PDB entry 3ERD | X-ray diffraction, 2.03 A resolution | chains A and B of the 4 polymer chains in the assembly

[Chain A (and B)]
Protein: Estrogen receptor alpha
Organism: Homo sapiens
Notes: fragment: ligand-binding domain; chain B of this document is another copy of the same molecule, construct and numbering; everything in this record applies to it too
UniProt: P03372 (ESR1_HUMAN); numbering as in UniProt (aligned over 294-554)
Sequence (261 residues; row label = number of the first residue in the row):
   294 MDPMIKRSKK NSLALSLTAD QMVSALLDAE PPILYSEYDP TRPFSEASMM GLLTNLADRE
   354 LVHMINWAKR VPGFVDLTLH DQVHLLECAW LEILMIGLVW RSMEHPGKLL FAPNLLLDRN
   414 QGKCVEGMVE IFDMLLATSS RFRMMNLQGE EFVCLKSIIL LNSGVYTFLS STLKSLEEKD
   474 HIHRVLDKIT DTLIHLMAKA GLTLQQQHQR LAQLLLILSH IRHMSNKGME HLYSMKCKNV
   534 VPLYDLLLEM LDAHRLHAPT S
Unresolved in the structure: 294-304, 551-554 (chain B: 294-304, 462-469, 551-554)
Sequence notes: cloning artifact (294-296)
Ligand contacts: diethylstilbestrol (DES): M343, L346, T347, L349, A350, E353, W383, L384, L387, M388, L391, R394, F404, M421, L428, G521, H524, L525, M528, L540
What the authors report for this chain:
  - binding site for diethylstilbestrol: M343, L346, A350, E353, L384, L387, L391, R394, F404, M421, L428, G521, H524, L525, M528

[Interface between chain A and chain B]
Residue-residue contacts (50):
  R434(A) - Y459(B)  hydrogen bond
  R434(A) - H476(B)  hydrogen bond
  I451(A) - L509(B)  hydrophobic
  N455(A) - L509(B)
  N455(A) - S512(B)
  N455(A) - H513(B)  hydrogen bond (backbone-side chain)
  S456(A) - H513(B)  hydrogen bond (backbone-side chain)
  V458(A) - H513(B)
  Y459(A) - R434(B)  hydrogen bond
  Y459(A) - I510(B)  hydrophobic
  Y459(A) - H513(B)
  H476(A) - R434(B)
  D480(A) - Q502(B)
  D480(A) - Q506(B)  hydrogen bond
  T483(A) - H501(B)
  T483(A) - A505(B)
  D484(A) - Q498(B)  hydrogen bond
  D484(A) - H501(B)  salt bridge
  D484(A) - Q502(B)  hydrogen bond
  I487(A) - H501(B)
  Q498(A) - D484(B)  hydrogen bond
  H501(A) - T483(B)
  H501(A) - I487(B)
  H501(A) - L504(B)
  Q502(A) - D480(B)
  Q502(A) - D484(B)  hydrogen bond
  L504(A) - H501(B)
  A505(A) - T483(B)
  A505(A) - L508(B)  hydrophobic
  Q506(A) - D480(B)  hydrogen bond
  L508(A) - A505(B)  hydrophobic
  L509(A) - I451(B)  hydrophobic
  L509(A) - N455(B)
  I510(A) - Y459(B)
  S512(A) - N455(B)
  S512(A) - R515(B)  hydrogen bond
  H513(A) - N455(B)  hydrogen bond (side chain-backbone)
  H513(A) - S456(B)  hydrogen bond (side chain-backbone)
  H513(A) - V458(B)
  H513(A) - Y459(B)
  H513(A) - R515(B)
  R515(A) - S512(B)  hydrogen bond
  R515(A) - H513(B)  hydrogen bond
  R515(A) - H516(B)  hydrogen bond
  H516(A) - R515(B)  hydrogen bond
  H516(A) - N519(B)  hydrogen bond
  N519(A) - R515(B)
  N519(A) - H516(B)  hydrogen bond
  N519(A) - N519(B)
  E523(A) - E523(B)
Interface residues without a listed pair, chain A (35 interface residues in all): M427, A430, K472, D473, L479, L497, L511, K520, H547
Interface residues without a listed pair, chain B (34 interface residues in all): A430, M437, T460, L479, L497, L511, K520, H547

[Summary]
The interface between chain A and chain B involves 35 residues on one side and 34 on the other; the contacts
include 20 hydrogen bonds and 1 salt bridge. Among the polar pairs are D484(A)-H501(B), R434(A)-Y459(B) and
R434(A)-H476(B). From the paper: a binding site for diethylstilbestrol at M343(A), L346(A) and A350(A) among
others.
Chain A and chain B are both Estrogen receptor alpha (Homo sapiens); the structure, Human estrogen receptor
alpha ligand-binding domain in complex with diethylstilbestrol and a glucocorticoid receptor interacting
protein ..., was determined by X-ray diffraction, deposited together with 3ERT.
